8S7D - chains C and D of the 4 polymer chains in the assembly; structure by electron microscopy, 3.20 A resolution.

== Chain C ==
Name: S-phase kinase-associated protein 1
Source organism: Homo sapiens
Reference sequence: P63208 (SKP1_HUMAN); residue numbers follow UniProt; this construct covers 1-163
Sequence (163 residues; numbered 1 to 163; the number before each row is that of its first residue):
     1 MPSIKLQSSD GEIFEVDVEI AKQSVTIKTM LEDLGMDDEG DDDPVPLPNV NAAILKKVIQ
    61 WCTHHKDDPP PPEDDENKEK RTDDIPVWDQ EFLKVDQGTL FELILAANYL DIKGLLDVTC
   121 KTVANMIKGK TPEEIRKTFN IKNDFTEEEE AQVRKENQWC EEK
Disordered / not traced: 1-11, 33-47, 65-78

== Chain D ==
Name: F-box only protein 22
Source organism: Homo sapiens
Reference sequence: Q8NEZ5 (FBX22_HUMAN); numbering as in UniProt (aligned over 12-403)
Sequence (395 residues; numbered 9 to 403; the number before each row is that of its first residue):
     9 GGSGSSVDPR STFVLSNLAE VVERVLTFLP AKALLRVACV CRLWRECVRR VLRTHRSVTW
    69 ISAGLAEAGH LEGHCLVRVV AEELENVRIL PHTVLYMADS ETFISLEECR GHKRARKRTS
   129 METALALEKL FPKQCQVLGI VTPGIVVTPM GSGSNRPQEI EIGESGFALL FPQIEGIKIQ
   189 PFHFIKDPKN LTLERHQLTE VGLLDNPELR VVLVFGYNCC KVGASNYLQQ VVSTFSDMNI
   249 ILAGGQVDNL SSLTSEKNPL DIDASGVVGL SFSGHRIQSA TVLLNEDVSD EKTAEAAMQR
   309 LKAANIPEHN TIGFMFACVG RGFQYYRAKG NVEADAFRKF FPSVPLFGFF GNGEIGCDRI
   369 VTGNFILRKC NEVKDDDLFH SYTTIMALIH LGSSK
Disordered / not traced: 9-17, 73-81, 113-127, 169-172, 228-234, 263-270, 402-403
Construct notes: expression tag (9-11)

== Interface between chain C and chain D ==
Contacting residue pairs (58; chain C residue first):
  Glu-79(C) / Asn-94(D)
  Glu-79(C) / Arg-96(D)  salt bridge
  Lys-80(C) / Thr-35(D)
  Lys-80(C) / Phe-36(D)
  Lys-80(C) / Arg-96(D)
  Arg-81(C) / Asn-94(D)
  Arg-81(C) / Arg-96(D)
  Gly-98(C) / Arg-18(D)  hydrogen bond (backbone-side chain)
  Phe-101(C) / Ser-19(D)
  Phe-101(C) / Val-22(D)  hydrophobic
  Phe-101(C) / Leu-23(D)  hydrophobic
  Glu-102(C) / Arg-18(D)  salt bridge
  Ile-104(C) / Val-29(D)  hydrophobic
  Leu-105(C) / Val-22(D)  hydrophobic
  Leu-105(C) / Leu-26(D)  hydrophobic
  Asn-108(C) / Leu-26(D)
  Asn-108(C) / Val-29(D)
  Asp-117(C) / Phe-36(D)
  Cys-120(C) / Arg-32(D)
  Cys-120(C) / Val-33(D)  hydrophobic
  Cys-120(C) / Phe-36(D)  hydrophobic
  Lys-121(C) / Phe-36(D)
  Val-123(C) / Val-33(D)  hydrophobic
  Ala-124(C) / Val-33(D)
  Ala-124(C) / Phe-36(D)  hydrophobic
  Ile-127(C) / Leu-37(D)  hydrophobic
  Lys-128(C) / Leu-37(D)
  Lys-128(C) / Pro-38(D)
  Lys-128(C) / Ala-41(D)
  Pro-132(C) / Arg-44(D)
  Arg-136(C) / Val-48(D)  hydrogen bond (side chain-backbone)
  Phe-139(C) / Ser-19(D)
  Phe-139(C) / Thr-20(D)  hydrogen bond (backbone-side chain)
  Phe-139(C) / Leu-23(D)  hydrophobic
  Asn-140(C) / Thr-20(D)  hydrogen bond (backbone-side chain)
  Ile-141(C) / Thr-20(D)
  Asp-144(C) / Cys-49(D)
  Phe-145(C) / Cys-49(D)
  Phe-145(C) / Arg-50(D)
  Glu-149(C) / Arg-50(D)  salt bridge
  Glu-150(C) / Cys-47(D)
  Val-153(C) / Cys-47(D)  hydrophobic
  Arg-154(C) / Cys-47(D)
  Asn-157(C) / Leu-43(D)
  Gln-158(C) / Lys-141(D)  hydrogen bond (backbone-side chain)
  Trp-159(C) / Lys-40(D)
  Trp-159(C) / Leu-92(D)  hydrophobic
  Trp-159(C) / Leu-98(D)  hydrophobic
  Trp-159(C) / Leu-138(D)  hydrogen bond (side chain-backbone)
  Trp-159(C) / Phe-139(D)
  Trp-159(C) / Pro-140(D)  hydrophobic
  Trp-159(C) / Lys-141(D)
  Cys-160(C) / Lys-40(D)  hydrogen bond (side chain-backbone)
  Cys-160(C) / Leu-43(D)  hydrophobic
  Cys-160(C) / Arg-44(D)  hydrogen bond (backbone-side chain)
  Glu-161(C) / Arg-44(D)
  Glu-162(C) / Lys-137(D)
  Glu-162(C) / Lys-141(D)  salt bridge
Interface residues without a listed pair, chain C (38 interface residues in all): Thr-99, Leu-116, Ile-135, Glu-156, Lys-163
Interface residues without a listed pair, chain D (37 interface residues in all): Ala-39, Val-45, Ala-46, Arg-53, Ala-89, Glu-93, Pro-99

== Overview ==
38 residues of chain C face 37 of chain D across their interface; the contacts include 8 hydrogen bonds and 4
salt bridges. Polar pairs include Glu-79(C)/Arg-96(D), Glu-102(C)/Arg-18(D) and Glu-149(C)/Arg-50(D).
Chain C is S-phase kinase-associated protein 1 and chain D is F-box only protein 22, both from Homo sapiens;
the structure, Cryo-EM structure of SKP1-FBXO22 in complex with a BACH1 BTB dimer at 3.2A resolution, was
determined by electron microscopy, deposited together with 8S7E, 9GP5, 9GR9 and 9GRA.
